8HQO - chains R and S of the 11 polymer chains in the assembly; structure by electron microscopy, 3.20 A resolution.

[Chain R (and S)]
Name: Head completion protein
Source organism: Escherichia phage DT57C
Notes: chain S of this document is another copy of the same molecule, construct and numbering; everything in this record applies to it too
UniProtKB: A0A0A7RSP7 (A0A0A7RSP7_9CAUD); numbering as in UniProt (aligned over 1-170)
Amino-acid sequence (170 residues; row label = number of the first residue in the row):
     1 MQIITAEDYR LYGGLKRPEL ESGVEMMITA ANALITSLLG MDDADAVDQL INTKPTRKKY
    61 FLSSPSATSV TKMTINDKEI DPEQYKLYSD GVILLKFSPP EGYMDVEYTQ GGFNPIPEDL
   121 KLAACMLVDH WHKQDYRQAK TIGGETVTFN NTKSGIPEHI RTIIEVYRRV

[How chain R and chain S interact]
Pairs across the interface - 32 pairs, chain R then chain S:
  Asp8(R) with Met26(S)
  Leu11(R) with Ser22(S), hydrogen bond (backbone-side chain)
  Tyr12(R) with Met26(S)
  Lys59(R) with Tyr103(S)
  Tyr88(R) with Leu50(S), hydrophobic; Asp105(S), hydrogen bond
  Glu118(R) with Met26(S); Thr29(S); Ala30(S)
  Asp119(R) with Ala30(S)
  Leu122(R) with Ala30(S), hydrophobic; Trp131(S), hydrophobic
  Asp135(R) with Arg137(S), salt bridge
  Gly144(R) with Thr141(S)
  Glu145(R) with Thr141(S)
  Thr146(R) with Ala139(S); Lys140(S); Thr141(S), hydrogen bond (backbone-backbone)
  Val147(R) with Ala139(S)
  Thr148(R) with Arg137(S); Gln138(S), hydrogen bond (backbone-backbone); Ala139(S), hydrogen bond (backbone-backbone)
  Phe149(R) with Arg137(S); Gln138(S), hydrogen bond (backbone-side chain)
  Asn150(R) with Tyr136(S), hydrogen bond (side chain-backbone)
  Glu158(R) with Thr152(S); Gly155(S), hydrogen bond (side chain-backbone)
  His159(R) with Tyr136(S)
  Thr162(R) with Ser154(S); Gly155(S)
  Val166(R) with Ser37(S); Leu38(S), hydrophobic
Interface residues without a listed pair, chain R (24 interface residues in all): Leu94, Lys96, Asn151, Ile163
Interface residues without a listed pair, chain S (27 interface residues in all): Gly23, Met27, Ala33, Leu34, Asp48, Asp77, Ile142, Ile156

[Summary]
24 residues of chain R face 27 of chain S across their interface, with 8 hydrogen bonds and 1 salt bridge.
Polar pairs include Asp135(R)-Arg137(S), Leu11(R)-Ser22(S) and Tyr88(R)-Asp105(S).
Both chains are Head completion protein (Escherichia phage DT57C). Entry 8HQO (Neck of DT57C bacteriophage in
the full state) was determined by electron microscopy, deposited together with 8HO3, 8HQK, 8HQZ, 8HRE and
8HRG.
